1H14 - chain A; structure by X-ray diffraction, 1.50 A resolution.

Chain A:
Molecule: Endo-1,4-beta-xylanase
Organism: Pseudoalteromonas haloplanktis
Notes: EC 3.2.1.8
Reference sequence: Q8RJN8 (Q8RJN8); residues 1-405 here correspond to UniProt positions 22-426 (UniProt number = residue number + 21)
Sequence (405 residues; row label = number of the first residue in the row):
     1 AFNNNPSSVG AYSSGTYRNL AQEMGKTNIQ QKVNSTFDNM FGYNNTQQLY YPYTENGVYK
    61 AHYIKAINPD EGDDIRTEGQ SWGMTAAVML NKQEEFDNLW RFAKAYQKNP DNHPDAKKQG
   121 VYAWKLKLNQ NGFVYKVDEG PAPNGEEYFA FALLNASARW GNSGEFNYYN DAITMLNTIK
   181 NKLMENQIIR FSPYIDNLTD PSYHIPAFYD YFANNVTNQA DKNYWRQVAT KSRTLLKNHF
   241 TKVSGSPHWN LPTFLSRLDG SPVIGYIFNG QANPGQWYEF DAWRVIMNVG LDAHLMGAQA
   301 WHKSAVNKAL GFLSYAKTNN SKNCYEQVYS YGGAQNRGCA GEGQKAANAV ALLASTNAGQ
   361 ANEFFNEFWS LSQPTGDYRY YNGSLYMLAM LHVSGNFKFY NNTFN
Disordered / not traced: 405
Sequence notes: engineered mutation Asn144 (Asp165 in Q8RJN8)
Disulfide bonds: Cys324-Cys339
What the authors report for this chain:
  - mutagenesis - D144N: decreased catalytic activity
  - conformationally variable residues (side-chain flip): Glu78, Asn144
  - contacts within the chain: Glu78-Tyr380 (hydrogen bond), Glu78-Arg284 (hydrogen bond)
  - catalytic residues: Glu78 (citing earlier work)
  - catalytic residues: Asp281 (proposed by the authors, not directly observed)
  - specificity-determining residues: Pro141 (proposed by the authors, not directly observed)

Summary:
From the paper: catalytic residues Glu78 and Asp281; D144N reduces catalytic activity.
Chain A is Endo-1,4-beta-xylanase (Pseudoalteromonas haloplanktis); the structure, Structure of a cold-adapted
family 8 xylanase, was determined by X-ray diffraction, deposited together with 1H12 and 1H13.
